Entry 7BXA (X-ray diffraction, 3.32 A resolution); this record covers chains B and C of the 3 polymer chains in the assembly.

Chain B:
Molecule: heavy chain
Source organism: Homo sapiens
Chain sequence (230 residues; numbered 1 to 230; the number before each row is that of its first residue):
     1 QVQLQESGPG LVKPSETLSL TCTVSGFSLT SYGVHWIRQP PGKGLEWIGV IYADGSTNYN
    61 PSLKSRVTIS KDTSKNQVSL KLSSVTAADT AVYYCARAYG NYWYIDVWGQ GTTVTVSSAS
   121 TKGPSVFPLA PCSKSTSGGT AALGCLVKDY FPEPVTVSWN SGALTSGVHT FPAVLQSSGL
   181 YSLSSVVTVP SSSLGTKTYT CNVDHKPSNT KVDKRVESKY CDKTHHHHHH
Disordered / not traced: 132-139, 221-230
Disulfide bonds: Cys-22/Cys-95, Cys-145/Cys-201

Chain C:
Molecule: light chain
Source organism: Homo sapiens
Chain sequence (214 residues; numbered 1 to 214; the number before each row is that of its first residue):
     1 DIVMTQSPDS LAVSLGERAT INCKSSESVS NDVAWYQQKP GQPPKLLINY AFHRFTGVPD
    61 RFSGSGYGTD FTLTISSLQA EDVAVYYCHQ AYSSPYTFGQ GTKLEIKRTV AAPSVFIFPP
   121 SDEQLKSGTA SVVCLLNNFY PREAKVQWKV DNALQSGNSQ ESVTEQDSKD STYSLSSTLT
   181 LSKADYEKHK VYACEVTHQG LSSPVTKSFN RGEC
Disordered / not traced: 214
Disulfide bonds: Cys-23/Cys-88, Cys-134/Cys-194

How chain B and chain C interact:
Contacting residue pairs (69; chain B residue first):
  Ile-37(B) / Phe-98(C)  hydrophobic
  Gln-39(B) / Gln-38(C)  hydrogen bond
  Gln-39(B) / Tyr-87(C)
  Lys-43(B) / Tyr-87(C)
  Gly-44(B) / Tyr-87(C)
  Leu-45(B) / Pro-44(C)  hydrophobic
  Leu-45(B) / Tyr-87(C)  hydrophobic
  Leu-45(B) / Phe-98(C)
  Trp-47(B) / Pro-95(C)
  Trp-47(B) / Tyr-96(C)  hydrophobic
  Val-50(B) / Tyr-96(C)  hydrophobic
  Tyr-52(B) / Tyr-96(C)  hydrogen bond
  Asn-58(B) / Ser-94(C)
  Asn-60(B) / Pro-95(C)
  Pro-61(B) / Pro-95(C)
  Tyr-94(B) / Gln-38(C)  hydrogen bond
  Tyr-94(B) / Pro-43(C)  hydrophobic
  Tyr-94(B) / Pro-44(C)
  Tyr-102(B) / Tyr-50(C)  hydrogen bond (backbone-side chain)
  Trp-103(B) / His-89(C)
  Trp-103(B) / Ala-91(C)  hydrophobic
  Trp-103(B) / Tyr-96(C)  hydrophobic
  Tyr-104(B) / Leu-46(C)  hydrophobic
  Tyr-104(B) / Asn-49(C)  hydrogen bond
  Tyr-104(B) / Tyr-50(C)
  Tyr-104(B) / Phe-55(C)
  Ile-105(B) / Tyr-36(C)  hydrogen bond (backbone-side chain)
  Ile-105(B) / Leu-46(C)
  Ile-105(B) / His-89(C)
  Asp-106(B) / Leu-46(C)
  Asp-106(B) / Phe-55(C)
  Trp-108(B) / Tyr-36(C)
  Trp-108(B) / Pro-44(C)
  Gly-109(B) / Pro-43(C)
  Phe-127(B) / Ser-121(C)
  Phe-127(B) / Gln-124(C)
  Pro-128(B) / Ser-121(C)
  Pro-128(B) / Glu-123(C)
  Leu-129(B) / Phe-118(C)
  Ala-130(B) / Phe-118(C)
  Thr-140(B) / Phe-116(C)
  Ala-142(B) / Phe-116(C)  hydrophobic
  Ala-142(B) / Phe-118(C)
  Leu-146(B) / Ser-131(C)
  Lys-148(B) / Gln-124(C)
  Lys-148(B) / Ser-131(C)
  Lys-148(B) / Thr-180(C)
  Ser-166(B) / Lys-169(C)
  His-169(B) / Asn-137(C)
  His-169(B) / Asn-138(C)  hydrogen bond
  His-169(B) / Asp-167(C)  salt bridge
  His-169(B) / Ser-174(C)
  Phe-171(B) / Leu-135(C)  hydrophobic
  Phe-171(B) / Ser-162(C)
  Phe-171(B) / Thr-164(C)
  Phe-171(B) / Ser-174(C)
  Phe-171(B) / Leu-175(C)
  Phe-171(B) / Ser-176(C)
  Pro-172(B) / Ser-162(C)  hydrogen bond (backbone-side chain)
  Pro-172(B) / Val-163(C)
  Val-174(B) / Gln-160(C)
  Val-174(B) / Ser-162(C)
  Leu-175(B) / Gln-160(C)
  Gln-176(B) / Gln-160(C)  hydrogen bond
  Ser-184(B) / Ser-176(C)  hydrogen bond
  Val-186(B) / Leu-135(C)  hydrophobic
  Thr-188(B) / Asn-137(C)
  Lys-214(B) / Glu-123(C)  salt bridge
  Lys-219(B) / Asp-122(C)
Interface residues without a listed pair, chain B (47 interface residues in all): Glu-46, Tyr-99, Gly-100, Gln-110, Val-126, Ala-141, Leu-143, Thr-170
Interface residues without a listed pair, chain C (40 interface residues in all): Asp-32, Gln-42, Gly-99, Val-133, Glu-161

In short:
47 residues of chain B face 40 of chain C across their interface, with 10 hydrogen bonds and 2 salt bridges.
Polar pairs include His-169(B)/Asp-167(C), Lys-214(B)/Glu-123(C) and Gln-39(B)/Gln-38(C).
Here chain B is heavy chain and chain C is light chain, both from Homo sapiens. Entry 7BXA (Crystal structure
of PD-1 in complex with tislelizumab Fab) was determined by X-ray diffraction.
